9DWL - chains D and I of the 11 polymer chains in the assembly; structure by electron microscopy, 3.90 A resolution.

== Chain D ==
Molecule: Histone H2B type 1-C/E/F/G/I
Organism: Homo sapiens
UniProtKB: P62807 (H2B1C_HUMAN); residues 1-125 here correspond to UniProt positions 2-126 (UniProt number = residue number + 1)
Amino-acid sequence (125 residues; numbered 1 to 125; the number before each row is that of its first residue):
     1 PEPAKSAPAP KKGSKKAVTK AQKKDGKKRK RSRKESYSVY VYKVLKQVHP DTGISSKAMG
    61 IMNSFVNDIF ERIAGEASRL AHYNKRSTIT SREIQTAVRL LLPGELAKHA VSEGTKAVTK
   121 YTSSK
Unresolved in the structure: 1-31, 125
Curated features (UniProtKB/Swiss-Prot):
  - modified residue: Pro1 (N-acetylproline), Glu2 (ADP-ribosyl glutamic acid), Lys5 (N6-(2-hydroxyisobutyryl)lysine), Ser6 (ADP-ribosylserine), Lys11 (N6-(beta-hydroxybutyryl)lysine), Lys12 (N6-(2-hydroxyisobutyryl)lysine), Ser14 (Phosphoserine), Lys15 (N6-acetyllysine), Lys16 (N6-(beta-hydroxybutyryl)lysine), Lys20 (N6-(2-hydroxyisobutyryl)lysine), Lys23 (N6-(2-hydroxyisobutyryl)lysine), Lys24 (N6-(2-hydroxyisobutyryl)lysine), Lys34 (N6-(2-hydroxyisobutyryl)lysine), Glu35 (PolyADP-ribosyl glutamic acid), Ser36 (Phosphoserine), Lys43 (N6-(2-hydroxyisobutyryl)lysine), Lys46 (N6-(2-hydroxyisobutyryl)lysine), Lys57 (N6,N6-dimethyllysine), Arg79 (Dimethylated arginine), Lys85 (N6,N6,N6-trimethyllysine) and 6 more in UniProt
  - glycosylation: Ser112 (O-linked (GlcNAc) serine)
  - cross-link (Glycyl lysine isopeptide (Lys-Gly)): Lys5 (interchain with G-Cter in SUMO2), Lys20 (interchain with G-Cter in SUMO2), Lys34 (interchain with G-Cter in ubiquitin), Lys120 (interchain with G-Cter in ubiquitin)

== Chain I ==
Molecule: 601 I strand (damaged strand 1)
Sequence (127 nucleotides; numbered 1 to 127; the number before each row is that of its first residue):
     1 ATCGAGAATC CCGGTGCCGA GGCCGCTCAA TTGGTCGTAG ACAGCTCTAG CACCGCTTAA
    61 ACGCACGTAC GCGCTGTCCC CCGCGTTTTA ACCGCCAAGG GGATTACTCC CTAGTCTCCA
   121 GGCACGT

== Interface between chain D and chain I ==
Contacting residue pairs (9):
  Arg33(D) - DC28(I)  sugar contact
  Tyr42(D) - DG21(I)  hydrogen bond to the phosphate
  Gly53(D) - DG21(I)  phosphate contact
  Ile54(D) - DA20(I)  sugar contact
  Ile54(D) - DG21(I)  hydrogen bond to the phosphate
  Ser56(D) - DA20(I)  phosphate contact
  Arg86(D) - DG40(I)  salt bridge to the phosphate
  Ser87(D) - DG40(I)  hydrogen bond to the phosphate
  Thr88(D) - DG40(I)  phosphate contact
Other interface residues (no listed pair), chain D (10 interface residues in all): Ser32, Thr52
Other interface residues (no listed pair), chain I (7 interface residues in all): DG22, DA29, DT104

== Summary ==
10 residues of chain D face 7 of chain I across their interface, with 3 hydrogen bonds and 1 salt bridge.
Polar pairs include Tyr42(D)-DG21(I), Ile54(D)-DG21(I) and Ser87(D)-DG40(I).
Here chain D is Histone H2B type 1-C/E/F/G/I (Homo sapiens) and chain I is 601 I strand (damaged strand 1).
Entry 9DWL (Nucleosome containing a 1-nt gap at SHL-5.5) was determined by electron microscopy.
